8ZUE - chains A and B; structure by electron microscopy, 3.10 A resolution.

Chain A:
Name: Anti-bacteriophage protein A
From: Escherichia coli K-12
UniProt: P52127 (ABPA_ECOLI); numbering as in UniProt (aligned over 1-538)
Sequence (565 residues; row label = number of the first residue in the row; numbers below 1 keep their minus sign (Met-26 is residue -26)):
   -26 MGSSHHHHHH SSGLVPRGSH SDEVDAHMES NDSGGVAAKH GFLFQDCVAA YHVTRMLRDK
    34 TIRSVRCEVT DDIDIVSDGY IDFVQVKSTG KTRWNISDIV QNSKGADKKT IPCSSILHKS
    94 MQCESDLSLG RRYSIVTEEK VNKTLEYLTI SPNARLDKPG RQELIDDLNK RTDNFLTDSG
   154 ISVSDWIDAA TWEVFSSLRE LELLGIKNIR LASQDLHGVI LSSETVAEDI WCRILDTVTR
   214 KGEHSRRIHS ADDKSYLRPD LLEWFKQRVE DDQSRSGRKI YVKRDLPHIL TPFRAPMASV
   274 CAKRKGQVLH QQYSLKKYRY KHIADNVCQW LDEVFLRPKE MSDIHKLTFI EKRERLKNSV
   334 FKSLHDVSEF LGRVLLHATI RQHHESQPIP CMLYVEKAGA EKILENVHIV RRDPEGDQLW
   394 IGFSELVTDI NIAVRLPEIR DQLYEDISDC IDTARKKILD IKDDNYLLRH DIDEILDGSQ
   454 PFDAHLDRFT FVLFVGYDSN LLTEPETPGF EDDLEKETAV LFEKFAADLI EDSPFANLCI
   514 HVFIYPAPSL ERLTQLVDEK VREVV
Unresolved in the structure: -26 to 6, 538
Differences from the reference sequence: initiating methionine (-26); expression tag (-25 to 0)
Reported in the primary citation:
  - catalytic residues: Asp45, Gln58, Lys60 (by similarity / conservation)
  - mutagenesis - D45A, K60A: abolished catalytic activity

Chain B:
Name: Anti-bacteriophage protein B
From: Escherichia coli K-12
UniProt: P52126 (ABPB_ECOLI); residue numbers follow UniProt; this construct covers 1-729
Sequence (729 residues; row label = number of the first residue in the row):
     1 MTEIYEQAKH SLQGEDFSSF NYLFAVNKLL SNPVSYDLGR DLIVRALDSR ERFSEHTTIL
    61 KNMVRKSGLF PYLKKEFTSL TPDDLRVLEL YRTPFSDGYV FHSMQFHIFD LLKSGQNVVL
   121 SAPTSMGKSA IVDSLLGMGT LKRLVLVVPT VALADETRRR LQERFGDRYQ IIHHSSQVCH
   181 SDQAVYVLTQ ERVNERDDIV DIDLFVIDEF YKLAFRQLKS GDIDHQDERV IELNIALSKL
   241 LKVSRQFYLT GPFVNSIRGL EKLGYPHTFV STDFNTVALD VKTFGIKAND DKAKLKALGE
   301 IAHACVDATI IYCKSPTVAG LVARELIRLG HGTPTENPHV DWVSEEFDAD WDYTVALRNG
   361 IGLHFGALPR ALQQYTADQF NAGKLRFLLC TSTIIEGVNT IAKNVVIYDN RDGTRSIDKF
   421 THGNIKGRAG RMGVHFVGKI FCLEEIPEDN LNQEVDIPLG IQGIDTPINL LASVQPDHLS
   481 EFSQDRFDEV FINDRVSIDL VKKHSYFRVE QFEMLQSMFE MMDDNEFSSL VFHWTPATNF
   541 LKTFAKIIAR LVPHTFSRNG VPVKPTDVMI AKLAGYLSAE SYSEYLKNQI DYARQWISEG
   601 EKRTLSIALN NDLKLITNTF GYTLPKVLSL MEDVVKHHAV KRGIRSKVDY THVKLAFESF
   661 HLPPGVNALE EIGIPIQTLH RLVDLLEFSD EADVDELSQY LRDTQDIWSR SIGYVDQMFI
   721 RRALGIRRH
Unresolved in the structure: 1, 215-226, 450-509, 600-603, 729
UniProt features mapped onto this chain:
  - binding site (ATP): Ala122 to Ser129
  - mutagenesis: Ala152 (A152D: 100-fold increased survival following 3000 Gy ionizing radiation)

How chain A and chain B interact:
Residue-residue contacts - 99 pairs, chain A then chain B:
  Arg31(A) - Asn32(B)
  Arg31(A) - Pro33(B)  hydrogen bond (side chain-backbone)
  Arg31(A) - Val34(B)
  Asp32(A) - Asn32(B)  hydrogen bond
  Asp32(A) - Val34(B)
  Lys33(A) - Ser31(B)
  Lys33(A) - Asn32(B)  hydrogen bond (backbone-side chain)
  Lys33(A) - Pro33(B)
  Thr34(A) - Asn32(B)
  Leu176(A) - Asn255(B)
  Lys180(A) - Ser271(B)  hydrogen bond
  Arg183(A) - Phe269(B)
  Arg183(A) - Ser271(B)
  Leu184(A) - Ser271(B)
  Leu184(A) - Thr272(B)
  Leu184(A) - Asp273(B)
  Gln187(A) - Met104(B)
  Gln187(A) - Ser271(B)  hydrogen bond (side chain-backbone)
  Asp188(A) - Tyr36(B)
  Ile193(A) - Met104(B)  hydrophobic
  Ile193(A) - His107(B)
  Ile193(A) - Leu111(B)  hydrophobic
  Ile193(A) - Val270(B)  hydrophobic
  Leu194(A) - Thr268(B)
  Ser195(A) - His267(B)
  Ser195(A) - Thr268(B)
  Glu197(A) - Ser256(B)  hydrogen bond
  Glu197(A) - Phe269(B)
  Glu201(A) - Arg258(B)  salt bridge
  Arg251(A) - Asp110(B)  salt bridge
  Arg251(A) - Leu111(B)
  Arg251(A) - Gln116(B)
  Leu304(A) - Arg86(B)
  Asp305(A) - Arg86(B)  salt bridge
  Phe308(A) - Arg65(B)  hydrogen bond (backbone-side chain)
  Phe308(A) - Pro82(B)  hydrophobic
  Phe308(A) - Asp83(B)
  Phe308(A) - Arg86(B)
  Leu309(A) - Leu90(B)  hydrophobic
  Arg310(A) - Lys66(B)
  Lys312(A) - Tyr36(B)
  Lys312(A) - Lys66(B)
  Glu313(A) - Arg65(B)  salt bridge
  Glu313(A) - Phe70(B)
  Glu313(A) - Val87(B)
  Glu313(A) - Leu90(B)
  Glu313(A) - Tyr91(B)
  Asp316(A) - Tyr91(B)  hydrogen bond
  Asp316(A) - Phe106(B)
  Asp316(A) - His107(B)  salt bridge
  Ile317(A) - Leu90(B)  hydrophobic
  Lys319(A) - His107(B)
  Lys319(A) - Asp110(B)
  Lys319(A) - Lys113(B)
  Leu320(A) - Leu90(B)  hydrophobic
  Leu320(A) - Phe106(B)  hydrophobic
  Glu324(A) - Lys113(B)  salt bridge
  Glu327(A) - Arg92(B)
  Arg328(A) - Glu89(B)
  Arg328(A) - Arg92(B)  hydrogen bond (side chain-backbone)
  Arg328(A) - Phe109(B)
  Leu329(A) - Arg86(B)
  Asn331(A) - Glu89(B)  hydrogen bond
  Val333(A) - Arg86(B)
  Lys335(A) - Leu85(B)
  Asp339(A) - Pro82(B)
  Arg346(A) - Asp83(B)  salt bridge
  Tyr367(A) - Phe20(B)
  Tyr367(A) - Ile59(B)  hydrophobic
  Tyr367(A) - Asn62(B)  hydrogen bond
  Tyr367(A) - Met63(B)  hydrophobic
  Glu369(A) - Phe20(B)
  Glu369(A) - His56(B)  salt bridge
  Gly372(A) - Glu55(B)
  Gly372(A) - His56(B)
  Glu374(A) - Glu55(B)
  Glu374(A) - His56(B)
  Glu374(A) - Thr57(B)  hydrogen bond (side chain-backbone)
  Glu374(A) - Thr58(B)  hydrogen bond
  Glu374(A) - Ile59(B)
  Ile376(A) - Thr58(B)
  Ile376(A) - Ile59(B)  hydrophobic
  Arg428(A) - Ser18(B)  hydrogen bond
  Arg428(A) - Phe20(B)
  Arg428(A) - Asn21(B)  hydrogen bond
  Lys429(A) - Phe20(B)
  Lys429(A) - Asn21(B)
  Lys429(A) - Phe24(B)
  Lys430(A) - Phe24(B)
  Ile431(A) - Phe20(B)  hydrophobic
  Ile431(A) - Leu23(B)
  Ile431(A) - Phe24(B)
  Ile431(A) - Asn27(B)
  Ile431(A) - Ile59(B)  hydrophobic
  Leu432(A) - Asn27(B)  hydrogen bond (backbone-side chain)
  Asp433(A) - Asn27(B)
  Asp433(A) - Lys66(B)  salt bridge
  Asp437(A) - Tyr36(B)
  Asp450(A) - Phe24(B)
Interface residues without a listed pair, chain A (61 interface residues in all): Asn126, Gly191, Ser196, Thr198, Val307, Thr321, Lys325, Met365, Val368, Ala373, Ile434, Asp446
Interface residues without a listed pair, chain B (53 interface residues in all): Thr2, Lys28, Pro94, Ser114, Glu261
Interface features reported in the paper:
  - specific contacts: Asp305(A)-Arg86(B) (hydrogen bond), Asp316(A)-Tyr91(B) (hydrogen bond), Arg328(A)-Arg92(B) (hydrogen bond), Arg346(A)-Asp83(B) (hydrogen bond), Tyr367(A)-Asn62(B) (hydrogen bond), Glu369(A)-His56(B) (hydrogen bond), Glu374(A)-Thr57(B) (hydrogen bond), Glu374(A)-Thr58(B) (hydrogen bond), Arg428(A)-Ser18(B) (hydrogen bond), Arg428(A)-Asn21(B) (hydrogen bond), Leu432(A)-Asn27(B) (hydrogen bond), Asp433(A)-Lys66(B) (hydrogen bond), Asp437(A)-Tyr36(B) (hydrogen bond)
  - interface residues, chain A: Arg31(A)
  - interface residues, chain B: Ser31(B), Ser256(B)

In short:
61 residues of chain A and 53 residues of chain B are in contact, with 16 hydrogen bonds and 9 salt bridges.
Among the polar pairs are Glu201(A)-Arg258(B), Arg251(A)-Asp110(B) and Asp305(A)-Arg86(B). The authors report
hydrogen bonds between Asp305(A) and Arg86(B), Asp316(A) and Tyr91(B) and Arg328(A) and Arg92(B) among others.
From the paper: catalytic residues Asp45(A), Gln58(A) and Lys60(A); D45A and K60A of chain A abolish catalytic
activity.
Chain A is Anti-bacteriophage protein A and chain B is Anti-bacteriophage protein B, both from Escherichia
coli K-12; the structure, cryo-electron microscopy (cryo-EM) structure of the Hachiman defense system from
Escherichia coli, was determined by electron microscopy.
